6Y97 - chains A and L of the 4 polymer chains in the assembly; structure by electron microscopy, 4.33 A resolution (low resolution: residue-level contacts below are approximate; hydrogen-bond / salt-bridge calls are withheld).

Chain A:
Molecule: B-lymphocyte antigen CD20
From: Homo sapiens
UniProt: P11836 (CD20_HUMAN); residue numbers follow UniProt; this construct covers 45-213
Sequence (169 residues; row label = number of the first residue in the row):
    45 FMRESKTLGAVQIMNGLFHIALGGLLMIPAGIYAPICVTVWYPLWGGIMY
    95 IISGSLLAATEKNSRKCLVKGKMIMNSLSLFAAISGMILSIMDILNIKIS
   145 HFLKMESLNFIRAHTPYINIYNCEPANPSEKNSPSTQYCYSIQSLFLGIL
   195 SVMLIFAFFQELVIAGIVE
Cystine bridges: Cys167-Cys183

Chain L:
Molecule: Obinutuzumab Fab light chain
From: Homo sapiens
Notes: antibody fragment or engineered binder
Sequence (110 residues; each row starts with the number of its first residue):
     1 DIVMTQTPLSLPVTPGEPASISCRSSKSLLHSNGITYLYWYLQKPGQSPQ
    51 LLIYQMSNLVSGVPDRFSGSGSGTDFTLKISRVEAEDVGVYYCAQNLELP
   101 YTFGGGTKVE
Cystine bridges: Cys23-Cys93

How chain A and chain L interact:
Contacting residue pairs - 10 pairs, chain A then chain L:
  Ala170(A) - His31(L)
  Ala170(A) - Leu97(L)
  Asn171(A) - Tyr37(L)
  Asn171(A) - Asn96(L)
  Asn171(A) - Leu97(L)
  Pro172(A) - Leu97(L)
  Pro172(A) - Glu98(L)
  Pro172(A) - Leu99(L)
  Pro172(A) - Tyr101(L)
  Ser173(A) - Tyr101(L)

Summary:
The interface between chain A and chain L involves 4 residues on one side and 7 on the other.
Here chain A is B-lymphocyte antigen CD20 and chain L is Obinutuzumab Fab light chain, both from Homo sapiens.
Entry 6Y97 (Structure of full-length CD20 in complex with Obinutuzumab Fab) was determined by electron
microscopy (same publication as 6Y90 and 6Y9A).
